2PVA - chains A and C of the 4 polymer chains in the assembly; structure by X-ray diffraction, 2.50 A resolution.

[Chain A (and C)]
Name: Penicillin V acylase
From: Lysinibacillus sphaericus
Notes: EC 3.5.1.11; chain C of this document is another copy of the same molecule, construct and numbering; everything in this record applies to it too
UniProt: P12256 (PAC_BACSH); residues 1-335 here correspond to UniProt positions 4-338 (UniProt number = residue number + 3)
Amino-acid sequence (345 residues; numbered 1 to 335 plus 10 insertion-coded residues; the number before each row is that of its first residue; a row labelled like 74A-74J holds insertion residues (74A, then the next letters in order)):
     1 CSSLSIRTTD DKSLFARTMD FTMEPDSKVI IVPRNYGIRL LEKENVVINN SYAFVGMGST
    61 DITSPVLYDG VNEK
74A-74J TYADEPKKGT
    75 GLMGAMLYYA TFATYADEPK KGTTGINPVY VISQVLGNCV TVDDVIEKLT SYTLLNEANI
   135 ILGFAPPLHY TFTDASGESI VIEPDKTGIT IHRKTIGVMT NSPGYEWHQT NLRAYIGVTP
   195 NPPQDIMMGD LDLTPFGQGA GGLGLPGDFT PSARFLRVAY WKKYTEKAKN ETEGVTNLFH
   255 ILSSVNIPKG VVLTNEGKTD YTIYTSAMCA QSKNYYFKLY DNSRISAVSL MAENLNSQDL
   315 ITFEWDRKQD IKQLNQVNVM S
Unresolved in the structure: 74A-74J, 333-335
Sequence notes: modified residue (1); insertion (74A-74J)
Modified positions: Cys1 (cysteinesulfonic acid; OCS)
Swiss-Prot annotation at these positions:
  - active site: Cys1 (Nucleophile)
Ligand contacts: dithiane diol (DTD): Cys1, Met19, Phe21, Pro25, Met80, Tyr82, Leu136, Leu142

[Chain A / chain C interface]
Pairs across the interface (11; chain A residue first):
  Thr85(A) - Arg187(C)  hydrogen bond
  Phe86(A) - Arg187(C)
  Pro177(A) - Thr184(C)
  Trp181(A) - Trp181(C)  hydrogen bond (backbone-side chain)
  Trp181(A) - Thr184(C)
  Trp181(A) - Asn185(C)
  Thr184(A) - Pro177(C)
  Thr184(A) - Trp181(C)
  Asn185(A) - Trp181(C)
  Arg187(A) - Thr85(C)  hydrogen bond
  Arg187(A) - Phe86(C)
Also at the interface, not in a pair above, chain A (8 interface residues in all): Tyr189
Also at the interface, not in a pair above, chain C (8 interface residues in all): Tyr189

[Summary]
Chain A and chain C each contribute 8 residues to their interface; the contacts include 3 hydrogen bonds.
Polar pairs include Thr85(A)-Arg187(C) and Trp181(A)-Trp181(C). Bound to chain A: dithiane diol. Curated
annotation (UniProt) lists active-site residue Cys1(A) on chain A.
Chain A and chain C are both Penicillin V acylase (Lysinibacillus sphaericus); the structure, Oxidized
penicillin V acylase from B. sphaericus, was determined by X-ray diffraction together with 3PVA from the same
study.
